Entry 6EBK (electron microscopy, 3.30 A resolution); this record covers chains F and H of the 8 polymer chains in the assembly.

[Chain F (and H)]
Molecule: Potassium voltage-gated channel subfamily A member 2, Potassium voltage-gated channel subfamily B member 2 chimera
From: Rattus norvegicus
Notes: chain H of this document is another copy of the same molecule, construct and numbering; everything in this record applies to it too
UniProtKB: chimeric construct of P63142, Q63099: residues 1-266 from P63142 (KCNA2_RAT) positions 1-266 (same numbers); residues 267-298 from Q63099 positions 278-309 (UniProt number = residue number + 11); residues 299-495 from P63142 (KCNA2_RAT) positions 303-499 (UniProt number = residue number + 4)
Sequence (513 residues; each row starts with the number of its first residue; numbers below 1 keep their minus sign (Met-17 is residue -17)):
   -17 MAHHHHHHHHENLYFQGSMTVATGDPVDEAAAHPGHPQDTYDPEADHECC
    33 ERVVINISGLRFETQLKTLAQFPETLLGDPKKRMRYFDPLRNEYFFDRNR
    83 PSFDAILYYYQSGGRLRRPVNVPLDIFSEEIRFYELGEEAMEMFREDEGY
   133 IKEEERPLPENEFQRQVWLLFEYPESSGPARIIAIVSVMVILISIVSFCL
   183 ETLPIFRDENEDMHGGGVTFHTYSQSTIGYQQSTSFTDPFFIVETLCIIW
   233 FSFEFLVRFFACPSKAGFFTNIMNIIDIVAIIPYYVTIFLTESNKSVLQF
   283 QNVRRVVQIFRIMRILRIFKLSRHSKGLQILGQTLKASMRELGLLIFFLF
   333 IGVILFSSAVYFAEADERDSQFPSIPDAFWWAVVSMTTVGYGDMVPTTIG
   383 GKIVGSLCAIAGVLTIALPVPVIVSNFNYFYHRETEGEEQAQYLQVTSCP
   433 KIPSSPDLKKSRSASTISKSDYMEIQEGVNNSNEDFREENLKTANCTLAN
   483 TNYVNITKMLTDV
Not modelled in the structure: -17 to 30, 418-495
Construct notes: expression tag (-17 to 0); conflict His15 (Leu in P63142), Gln207 (Asn in P63142)
Swiss-Prot annotation at these positions:
  - glycosylation: Asn276 (N-linked (GlcNAc...) asparagine)

[Interface between chain F and chain H]
Contacting residue pairs (76; chain F residue first):
  Asn38(F) - Arg34(H)
  Asn38(F) - Glu45(H)  hydrogen bond
  Ser40(F) - Phe44(H)
  Ser40(F) - Glu45(H)  hydrogen bond (backbone-backbone)
  Ser40(F) - Gln93(H)  hydrogen bond
  Gly41(F) - Arg43(H)
  Gly41(F) - Glu45(H)
  Arg43(F) - Glu45(H)  salt bridge
  Asp70(F) - Arg34(H)  salt bridge
  Arg73(F) - Arg34(H)
  Arg73(F) - Glu45(H)  salt bridge
  Glu75(F) - Arg34(H)  salt bridge
  Phe77(F) - Arg34(H)
  Phe77(F) - Glu45(H)
  Asp79(F) - Thr46(H)  hydrogen bond
  Asp79(F) - Gln47(H)  hydrogen bond (side chain-backbone)
  Asp79(F) - Thr50(H)  hydrogen bond
  Asp79(F) - Gln93(H)  hydrogen bond
  Arg80(F) - Gln93(H)
  Asn81(F) - Tyr90(H)
  Arg82(F) - Arg43(H)  hydrogen bond (side chain-backbone)
  Arg82(F) - Phe44(H)
  Arg82(F) - Asp86(H)
  Pro83(F) - Asp86(H)
  Asn103(F) - Val102(H)
  Pro105(F) - Arg99(H)
  Ile108(F) - Tyr90(H)  hydrophobic
  Glu111(F) - Arg97(H)  salt bridge
  Thr184(F) - Tyr343(H)
  Thr184(F) - Pro355(H)
  Thr184(F) - Ser356(H)
  Thr184(F) - Ile357(H)
  Leu185(F) - Ser356(H)
  Pro186(F) - Ser356(H)
  Arg189(F) - Pro355(H)  hydrogen bond (side chain-backbone)
  Gln290(F) - Asp348(H)
  Arg293(F) - Phe344(H)
  Ile294(F) - Phe344(H)  hydrophobic
  Ile297(F) - Ser340(H)
  Leu298(F) - Leu337(H)  hydrophobic
  Ile300(F) - Ile333(H)  hydrophobic
  Phe301(F) - Leu337(H)  hydrophobic
  Leu303(F) - Phe329(H)  hydrophobic
  Ser307(F) - Phe329(H)
  Gly309(F) - Phe330(H)
  Leu310(F) - Phe329(H)  hydrophobic
  Leu310(F) - Phe330(H)  hydrophobic
  Leu313(F) - Leu400(H)  hydrophobic
  Leu331(F) - Ile392(H)  hydrophobic
  Trp362(F) - Pro378(H)  hydrophobic
  Trp362(F) - Lys384(H)
  Trp362(F) - Ser388(H)
  Val365(F) - Ser388(H)
  Thr369(F) - Thr370(H)
  Thr369(F) - Ala391(H)
  Thr370(F) - Thr370(H)
  Val371(F) - Thr370(H)
  Val371(F) - Val371(H)
  Val371(F) - Gly372(H)
  Val371(F) - Ala391(H)  hydrophobic
  Gly372(F) - Gly372(H)
  Tyr373(F) - Trp363(H)  hydrogen bond
  Tyr373(F) - Ser367(H)  hydrogen bond
  Tyr373(F) - Gly372(H)
  Tyr373(F) - Tyr373(H)
  Tyr373(F) - Gly374(H)
  Tyr373(F) - Val377(H)  hydrophobic
  Ile398(F) - Val395(H)  hydrophobic
  Val406(F) - Ala399(H)
  Val406(F) - Leu400(H)
  Val406(F) - Pro403(H)  hydrophobic
  Phe409(F) - Leu326(H)  hydrophobic
  Phe409(F) - Phe330(H)  hydrophobic
  Phe409(F) - Leu400(H)
  Tyr413(F) - Glu323(H)  hydrogen bond
  Tyr413(F) - Leu326(H)  hydrophobic
Interface residues without a listed pair, chain F (55 interface residues in all): Asp107, Leu174, Phe180, Cys181, Leu324, Leu327, Ile328, Asp375, Val402, Ile405
Interface residues without a listed pair, chain H (54 interface residues in all): Val36, Leu42, Leu89, Arg322, Phe332, Ile336, Pro358, Phe361, Gly387, Leu396, Pro401

[In short]
55 residues of chain F and 54 residues of chain H are in contact; the contacts include 12 hydrogen bonds and 5
salt bridges. Polar contacts include Arg43(F)-Glu45(H), Asp70(F)-Arg34(H) and Arg73(F)-Glu45(H).
Chain F and chain H are both Potassium voltage-gated channel subfamily A member 2, Potassium voltage-gated
channel subfamily B member 2 chimera (Rattus norvegicus); the structure, The voltage-activated Kv1.2-2.1
paddle chimera channel in lipid nanodiscs, was determined by electron microscopy, deposited together with 6EBL
and 6EBM.
